Entry 4OIP (X-ray diffraction, 3.40 A resolution); this record covers chains C and D of the 9 polymer chains in the assembly.

== Chain C ==
Name: DNA-directed RNA polymerase subunit beta
Organism: Thermus thermophilus
Notes: EC 2.7.7.6
Reference sequence: Q8RQE9 (RPOB_THET8); residues 1-1119 here = UniProt positions 1-1119
Chain sequence (1119 residues; numbered 1 to 1119; the number before each row is that of its first residue):
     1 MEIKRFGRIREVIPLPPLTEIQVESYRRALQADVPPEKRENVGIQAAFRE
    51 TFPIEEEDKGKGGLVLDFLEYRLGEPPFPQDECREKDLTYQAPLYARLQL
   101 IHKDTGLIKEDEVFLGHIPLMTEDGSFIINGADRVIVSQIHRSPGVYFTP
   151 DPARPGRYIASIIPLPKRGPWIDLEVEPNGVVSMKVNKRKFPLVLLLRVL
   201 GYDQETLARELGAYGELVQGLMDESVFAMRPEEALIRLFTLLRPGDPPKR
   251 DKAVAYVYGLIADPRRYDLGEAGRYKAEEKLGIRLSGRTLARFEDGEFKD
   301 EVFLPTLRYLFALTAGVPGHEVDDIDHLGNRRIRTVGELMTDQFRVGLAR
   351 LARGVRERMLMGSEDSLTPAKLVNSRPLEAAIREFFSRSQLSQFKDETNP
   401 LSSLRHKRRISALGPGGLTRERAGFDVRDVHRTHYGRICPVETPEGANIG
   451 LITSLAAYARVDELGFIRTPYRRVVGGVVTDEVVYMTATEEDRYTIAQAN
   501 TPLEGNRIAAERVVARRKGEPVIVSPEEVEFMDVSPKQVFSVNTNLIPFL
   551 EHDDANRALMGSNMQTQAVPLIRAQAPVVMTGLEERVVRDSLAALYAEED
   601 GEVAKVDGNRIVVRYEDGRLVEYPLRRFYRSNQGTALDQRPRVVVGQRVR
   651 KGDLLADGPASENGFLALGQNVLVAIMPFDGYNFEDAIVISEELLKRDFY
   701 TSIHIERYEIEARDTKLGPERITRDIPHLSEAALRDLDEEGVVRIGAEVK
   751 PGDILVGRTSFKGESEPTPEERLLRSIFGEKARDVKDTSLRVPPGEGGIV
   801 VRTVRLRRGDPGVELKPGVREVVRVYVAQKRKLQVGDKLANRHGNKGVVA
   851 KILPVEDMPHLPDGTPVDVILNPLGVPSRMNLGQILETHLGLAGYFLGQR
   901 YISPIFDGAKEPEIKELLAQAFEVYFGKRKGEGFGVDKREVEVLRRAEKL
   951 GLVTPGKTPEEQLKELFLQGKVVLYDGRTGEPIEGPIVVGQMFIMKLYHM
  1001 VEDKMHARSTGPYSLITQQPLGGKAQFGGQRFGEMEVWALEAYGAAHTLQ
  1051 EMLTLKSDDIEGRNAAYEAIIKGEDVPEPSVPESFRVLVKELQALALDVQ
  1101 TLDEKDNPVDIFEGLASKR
Not modelled in the structure: 57-62, 1119

== Chain D ==
Name: DNA-directed RNA polymerase subunit beta'
Organism: Thermus thermophilus
Notes: EC 2.7.7.6
Reference sequence: Q8RQE8 (RPOC_THET8); numbering as in UniProt (aligned over 1-1524)
Chain sequence (1524 residues; row label = number of the first residue in the row):
     1 MKKEVRKVRIALASPEKIRSWSYGEVEKPETINYRTLKPERDGLFDERIF
    51 GPIKDYECACGKYKRQRFEGKVCERCGVEVTKSIVRRYRMGHIELATPAA
   101 HIWFVKDVPSKIGTLLDLSATELEQVLYFSKYIVLDPKGAILNGVPVEKR
   151 QLLTDEEYRELRYGKQETYPLPPGVDALVKDGEEVVKGQELAPGVVSRLD
   201 GVALYRFPRRVRVEYVKKERAGLRLPLAAWVEKEAYKPGEILAELPEPYL
   251 FRAEEEGVVELKELEEGAFLVLRREDEPVATYFLPVGMTPLVVHGEIVEK
   301 GQPLAEAKGLLRMPRQVRAAQVEAEEEGETVYLTLFLEWTEPKDYRVQPH
   351 MNVVVPEGARVEAGDKIVAAIDPEEEVIAEAEGVVHLHEPASILVVKARV
   401 YPFEDDVEVSTGDRVAPGDVLADGGKVKSDVYGRVEVDLVRNVVRVVESY
   451 DIDARMGAEAIQQLLKELDLEALEKELLEEMKHPSRARRAKARKRLEVVR
   501 AFLDSGNRPEWMILEAVPVLPPDLRPMVQVDGGRFATSDLNDLYRRLINR
   551 NNRLKKLLAQGAPEIIIRNEKRMLQEAVDALLDNGRRGAPVTNPGSDRPL
   601 RSLTDILSGKQGRFRQNLLGKRVDYSGRSVIVVGPQLKLHQCGLPKRMAL
   651 ELFKPFLLKKMEEKGIAPNVKAARRMLERQRDIKDEVWDALEEVIHGKVV
   701 LLNRAPTLHRLGIQAFQPVLVEGQSIQLHPLVCEAFNADFDGDQMAVHVP
   751 LSSFAQAEARIQMLSAHNLLSPASGEPLAKPSRDIILGLYYITQVRKEKK
   801 GAGLEFATPEEALAAHERGEVALNAPIKVAGRETSVGRLKYVFANPDEAL
   851 LAVAHGIVDLQDVVTVRYMGKRLETSPGRILFARIVAEAVEDEKVAWELI
   901 QLDVPQEKNSLKDLVYQAFLRLGMEKTARLLDALKYYGFTFSTTSGITIG
   951 IDDAVIPEEKKQYLEEADRKLLQIEQAYEMGFLTDRERYDQILQLWTETT
  1001 EKVTQAVFKNFEENYPFNPLYVMAQSGARGNPQQIRQLCGLRGLMQKPSG
  1051 ETFEVPVRSSFREGLTVLEYFISSHGARKGGADTALRTADSGYLTRKLVD
  1101 VTHEIVVREADCGTTNYISVPLFQPDEVTRSLRLRKRADIEAGLYGRVLA
  1151 REVEVLGVRLEEGRYLSMDDVHLLIKAAEAGEIQEVPVRSPLTCQTRYGV
  1201 CQKCYGYDLSMARPVSIGEAVGIVAAQSIGEPGTQLTMRTFHTGGVAGAA
  1251 DITQGLPRVIELFEARRPKAKAVISEIDGVVRIEETEEKLSVFVESEGFS
  1301 KEYKLPKEARLLVKDGDYVEAGQPLTRGAIDPHQLLEAKGPEAVERYLVE
  1351 EIQKVYRAQGVKLHDKHIEIVVRQMMKYVEVTDPGDSRLLEGQVLEKWDV
  1401 EALNERLIAEGKTPVAWKPLLMGVTKSALSTKSWLSAASFQNTTHVLTEA
  1451 AIAGKKDELIGLKENVILGRLIPAGTGSDFVRFTQVVDQKTLKAIEEARK
  1501 EAVEAKERPAARRGVKREQPGKQA
Not modelled in the structure: 1-2, 1238-1251, 1503-1524

== Chain C / chain D interface ==
Residue-residue contacts - 387 pairs, chain C then chain D:
  F425(C) - D1083(D)
  F425(C) - L1086(D)  hydrophobic
  R428(C) - R1078(D)  hydrogen bond (backbone-side chain)
  D429(C) - P1048(D)
  D429(C) - R1078(D)
  D429(C) - K1079(D)  salt bridge
  V430(C) - P1048(D)
  V430(C) - S1074(D)
  V430(C) - H1075(D)  hydrogen bond (backbone-side chain)
  V430(C) - R1078(D)
  H431(C) - F1071(D)
  H431(C) - H1075(D)
  R432(C) - F1071(D)
  Y435(C) - F1071(D)
  C439(C) - R1078(D)
  P440(C) - S1074(D)
  P440(C) - R1078(D)  hydrogen bond (backbone-side chain)
  V441(C) - Y1070(D)  hydrophobic
  T443(C) - R1078(D)
  G446(C) - A1085(D)
  I449(C) - R1078(D)
  I449(C) - G1081(D)
  I449(C) - A1082(D)
  G450(C) - R1078(D)
  Q498(C) - V1067(D)
  Q498(C) - L1068(D)
  E520(C) - K1047(D)  salt bridge
  E520(C) - F1053(D)
  P521(C) - V1055(D)  hydrophobic
  P521(C) - L1068(D)  hydrophobic
  P536(C) - V1067(D)  hydrophobic
  V539(C) - V1067(D)  hydrophobic
  F540(C) - Y1070(D)  hydrophobic
  L550(C) - Y1070(D)
  E551(C) - G1064(D)
  E551(C) - L1065(D)  hydrogen bond (backbone-backbone)
  H552(C) - F1061(D)  hydrogen bond (side chain-backbone)
  H552(C) - R1062(D)  hydrogen bond (side chain-backbone)
  H552(C) - E1063(D)
  H552(C) - G1064(D)
  D553(C) - F1061(D)
  D553(C) - Y1070(D)  hydrogen bond (backbone-side chain)
  D554(C) - R1042(D)  salt bridge
  D554(C) - F1061(D)
  D554(C) - Y1070(D)
  A555(C) - Y1070(D)
  A555(C) - A1077(D)  hydrophobic
  N556(C) - A1077(D)
  A558(C) - Y1070(D)
  I676(C) - I947(D)
  I676(C) - T948(D)  hydrogen bond (backbone-side chain)
  M677(C) - T943(D)
  M677(C) - I947(D)
  P678(C) - D784(D)
  P678(C) - S942(D)
  P678(C) - T943(D)
  P678(C) - I947(D)
  F679(C) - T943(D)
  D680(C) - P635(D)
  D680(C) - F939(D)
  D680(C) - T943(D)  hydrogen bond
  G681(C) - V633(D)
  G681(C) - P635(D)
  G681(C) - F939(D)
  Y682(C) - V633(D)
  Y682(C) - P635(D)
  Y682(C) - Q636(D)
  N683(C) - D784(D)
  F684(C) - V633(D)
  F684(C) - P730(D)  hydrophobic
  F684(C) - F740(D)
  F684(C) - S782(D)
  F684(C) - R783(D)
  F684(C) - D784(D)
  E685(C) - F740(D)  hydrogen bond (backbone-backbone)
  E685(C) - R783(D)  salt bridge
  E685(C) - R1029(D)  salt bridge
  A687(C) - V633(D)  hydrophobic
  A687(C) - F740(D)  hydrophobic
  R713(C) - Q529(D)
  R713(C) - G532(D)
  R713(C) - G533(D)
  K716(C) - R35(D)  hydrogen bond (side chain-backbone)
  K716(C) - L37(D)
  R735(C) - R681(D)
  K750(C) - R681(D)
  P751(C) - Q680(D)  hydrogen bond (backbone-backbone)
  D753(C) - R679(D)  salt bridge
  D753(C) - R681(D)  salt bridge
  E764(C) - K54(D)  salt bridge
  E766(C) - E57(D)
  E766(C) - K64(D)
  E766(C) - R65(D)  salt bridge
  P767(C) - R65(D)  hydrogen bond (backbone-side chain)
  P769(C) - R65(D)
  R772(C) - R65(D)
  Q834(C) - Q724(D)  hydrogen bond
  V835(C) - V632(D)  hydrophobic
  V835(C) - S725(D)  hydrogen bond (backbone-side chain)
  G836(C) - V630(D)
  G836(C) - S725(D)  hydrogen bond (backbone-side chain)
  K838(C) - D741(D)
  K846(C) - D741(D)  salt bridge
  G847(C) - F740(D)
  G847(C) - D741(D)
  V848(C) - V630(D)  hydrophobic
  V848(C) - V632(D)  hydrophobic
  V848(C) - F740(D)  hydrogen bond (backbone-backbone)
  V848(C) - G742(D)
  V849(C) - V632(D)
  A850(C) - V632(D)
  N872(C) - D784(D)  hydrogen bond
  P873(C) - I947(D)
  P873(C) - I949(D)  hydrophobic
  L874(C) - R783(D)
  L874(C) - D784(D)
  L874(C) - M1023(D)  hydrophobic
  L874(C) - R1029(D)  hydrogen bond (backbone-side chain)
  P877(C) - M1023(D)  hydrophobic
  P877(C) - R1029(D)
  P877(C) - Q1034(D)
  S878(C) - R1029(D)  hydrogen bond
  S878(C) - Q1034(D)
  R879(C) - R1029(D)
  M880(C) - Q1034(D)
  M880(C) - Q1037(D)
  L882(C) - L1038(D)  hydrophobic
  L882(C) - F1061(D)
  L882(C) - R1062(D)
  I885(C) - I949(D)
  I885(C) - G950(D)
  I885(C) - I951(D)
  L886(C) - I951(D)  hydrophobic
  H889(C) - G950(D)
  H889(C) - I951(D)  hydrogen bond (side chain-backbone)
  F906(C) - L1065(D)
  F906(C) - T1066(D)
  F906(C) - V1067(D)
  F906(C) - Y1070(D)  hydrophobic
  E911(C) - I951(D)
  E911(C) - R1062(D)  salt bridge
  K915(C) - D952(D)  salt bridge
  R945(C) - D859(D)  salt bridge
  R946(C) - Y791(D)  hydrogen bond
  R946(C) - R796(D)
  R946(C) - D859(D)  salt bridge
  R946(C) - Q861(D)
  K949(C) - R796(D)
  K949(C) - E798(D)  salt bridge
  L950(C) - F1017(D)  hydrophobic
  Q969(C) - D952(D)
  K971(C) - D953(D)  salt bridge
  I983(C) - T944(D)
  I983(C) - G946(D)
  E984(C) - Y791(D)  hydrogen bond
  E984(C) - T944(D)  hydrogen bond (backbone-backbone)
  E984(C) - S945(D)
  G985(C) - S945(D)
  G985(C) - G946(D)
  P986(C) - T948(D)
  I987(C) - G946(D)
  V988(C) - T948(D)  hydrogen bond (backbone-side chain)
  V988(C) - I949(D)
  V988(C) - G950(D)
  V1001(C) - S629(D)
  V1001(C) - Q724(D)
  V1001(C) - S725(D)
  E1002(C) - Q724(D)
  K1004(C) - V630(D)
  K1004(C) - Q744(D)  hydrogen bond
  M1005(C) - R628(D)
  M1005(C) - S629(D)
  M1005(C) - M648(D)  hydrophobic
  M1005(C) - Q724(D)
  H1006(C) - G627(D)
  H1006(C) - R628(D)  hydrogen bond (backbone-backbone)
  H1006(C) - M648(D)
  A1007(C) - S626(D)
  A1007(C) - G627(D)
  A1007(C) - M648(D)
  A1007(C) - E651(D)
  R1008(C) - D624(D)  salt bridge
  R1008(C) - Y625(D)  hydrogen bond (backbone-backbone)
  R1008(C) - S626(D)  hydrogen bond (backbone-backbone)
  R1008(C) - E651(D)
  R1008(C) - L652(D)
  S1009(C) - D624(D)
  S1009(C) - Y625(D)  hydrogen bond (backbone-backbone)
  S1009(C) - E651(D)  hydrogen bond (backbone-side chain)
  T1010(C) - D624(D)
  Y1013(C) - D624(D)  hydrogen bond
  L1015(C) - R87(D)
  L1015(C) - V528(D)  hydrophobic
  I1016(C) - R87(D)  hydrogen bond (backbone-side chain)
  I1016(C) - L524(D)
  I1016(C) - P526(D)
  T1017(C) - R613(D)
  T1017(C) - N617(D)
  Q1018(C) - R87(D)
  Q1019(C) - N617(D)  hydrogen bond (side chain-backbone)
  Q1019(C) - K621(D)
  Q1019(C) - R622(D)
  P1020(C) - R622(D)
  P1020(C) - D624(D)
  L1021(C) - R622(D)
  G1022(C) - R622(D)
  F1027(C) - E651(D)
  G1029(C) - R622(D)  hydrogen bond (backbone-side chain)
  G1029(C) - V623(D)
  G1029(C) - S626(D)
  Q1030(C) - R622(D)
  Q1030(C) - V623(D)  hydrogen bond (backbone-backbone)
  Q1030(C) - S626(D)  hydrogen bond (backbone-side chain)
  Q1030(C) - G627(D)
  Q1030(C) - R628(D)  hydrogen bond
  R1031(C) - R615(D)
  R1031(C) - Q616(D)  hydrogen bond (side chain-backbone)
  R1031(C) - G620(D)
  R1031(C) - R622(D)
  F1032(C) - G620(D)
  F1032(C) - K621(D)  hydrogen bond (backbone-backbone)
  F1032(C) - I713(D)  hydrophobic
  F1032(C) - H748(D)
  E1034(C) - R615(D)  salt bridge
  E1034(C) - L619(D)
  E1034(C) - R1096(D)  salt bridge
  M1035(C) - T707(D)
  E1036(C) - N703(D)
  E1036(C) - T707(D)  hydrogen bond
  E1036(C) - I713(D)
  V1037(C) - L619(D)
  W1038(C) - R1096(D)
  W1038(C) - V1099(D)
  W1038(C) - I1223(D)
  W1038(C) - Q1227(D)  hydrogen bond (backbone-side chain)
  A1039(C) - T707(D)
  A1039(C) - R710(D)
  A1039(C) - I713(D)  hydrophobic
  A1039(C) - Q1227(D)
  L1040(C) - M763(D)  hydrophobic
  E1041(C) - A1220(D)
  E1041(C) - I1223(D)
  E1041(C) - L1462(D)
  E1041(C) - V1466(D)
  A1042(C) - R710(D)  hydrogen bond (backbone-side chain)
  A1042(C) - I1223(D)  hydrophobic
  A1042(C) - V1224(D)  hydrophobic
  A1042(C) - Q1227(D)
  Y1043(C) - R710(D)  hydrogen bond (side chain-backbone)
  Y1043(C) - L711(D)
  Y1043(C) - I713(D)  hydrogen bond (side chain-backbone)
  Y1043(C) - Q714(D)
  Y1043(C) - Q762(D)
  Y1043(C) - M763(D)  hydrophobic
  Y1043(C) - N768(D)
  G1044(C) - Q762(D)
  G1044(C) - A1474(D)
  G1044(C) - G1475(D)
  G1044(C) - T1476(D)  hydrogen bond (backbone-backbone)
  A1045(C) - E758(D)
  A1045(C) - Q762(D)
  A1046(C) - E758(D)  hydrogen bond (backbone-side chain)
  A1046(C) - L1471(D)  hydrophobic
  A1046(C) - I1472(D)  hydrophobic
  A1046(C) - A1474(D)
  A1046(C) - T1476(D)  hydrogen bond (backbone-side chain)
  A1046(C) - G1477(D)
  H1047(C) - F754(D)
  H1047(C) - E758(D)  salt bridge
  H1047(C) - L1471(D)
  H1047(C) - T1476(D)
  T1048(C) - L701(D)
  T1048(C) - A755(D)
  T1048(C) - E758(D)  hydrogen bond
  L1049(C) - I1472(D)  hydrophobic
  Q1050(C) - G1469(D)
  Q1050(C) - R1470(D)
  Q1050(C) - L1471(D)  hydrogen bond (side chain-backbone)
  E1051(C) - V749(D)
  E1051(C) - P750(D)
  E1051(C) - L751(D)  hydrogen bond (side chain-backbone)
  E1051(C) - S752(D)  hydrogen bond (side chain-backbone)
  E1051(C) - A755(D)
  M1052(C) - V623(D)
  L1053(C) - K621(D)
  L1053(C) - V1466(D)
  T1054(C) - G1469(D)
  K1056(C) - V623(D)
  K1056(C) - D624(D)  hydrogen bond (side chain-backbone)
  K1056(C) - Y625(D)
  K1056(C) - V749(D)
  K1056(C) - L751(D)
  S1057(C) - K621(D)
  S1057(C) - R622(D)  hydrogen bond (side chain-backbone)
  S1057(C) - V623(D)
  D1058(C) - K621(D)
  Y1067(C) - Y625(D)
  Y1067(C) - P655(D)  hydrophobic
  Y1067(C) - L658(D)
  Y1067(C) - R674(D)  hydrogen bond
  I1070(C) - P655(D)  hydrophobic
  I1070(C) - F656(D)  hydrophobic
  I1070(C) - K659(D)
  I1070(C) - L751(D)  hydrophobic
  I1071(C) - P655(D)  hydrophobic
  I1071(C) - K659(D)
  K1072(C) - K659(D)  hydrogen bond (backbone-side chain)
  G1073(C) - K659(D)
  D1075(C) - S753(D)  hydrogen bond
  V1076(C) - S752(D)
  P1082(C) - L1468(D)
  E1083(C) - R87(D)  salt bridge
  E1083(C) - Y88(D)  hydrogen bond
  S1084(C) - N617(D)
  S1084(C) - L618(D)
  F1085(C) - L1468(D)  hydrophobic
  R1086(C) - Y88(D)
  V1087(C) - R87(D)
  V1087(C) - L524(D)  hydrophobic
  V1087(C) - R613(D)
  L1088(C) - L607(D)  hydrophobic
  L1088(C) - F614(D)  hydrophobic
  K1090(C) - Y88(D)  hydrogen bond (side chain-backbone)
  K1090(C) - M90(D)
  K1090(C) - L520(D)
  K1090(C) - L524(D)
  E1091(C) - L520(D)
  E1091(C) - I606(D)
  E1091(C) - L607(D)
  E1091(C) - R613(D)  salt bridge
  L1092(C) - L607(D)  hydrophobic
  L1092(C) - L1447(D)  hydrophobic
  Q1093(C) - W21(D)
  Q1093(C) - M90(D)
  Q1093(C) - P518(D)
  A1094(C) - M90(D)
  A1094(C) - P518(D)  hydrophobic
  A1094(C) - L520(D)  hydrophobic
  A1094(C) - L582(D)
  A1094(C) - L603(D)
  L1095(C) - H101(D)  hydrogen bond (backbone-side chain)
  L1095(C) - W103(D)  hydrophobic
  L1095(C) - L582(D)  hydrophobic
  L1095(C) - L603(D)  hydrophobic
  L1095(C) - L607(D)  hydrophobic
  A1096(C) - A13(D)  hydrogen bond (backbone-backbone)
  A1096(C) - L514(D)  hydrophobic
  L1097(C) - I10(D)  hydrophobic
  L1097(C) - A11(D)
  L1097(C) - W21(D)
  L1097(C) - W103(D)  hydrophobic
  L1097(C) - A1451(D)  hydrophobic
  D1098(C) - R9(D)
  D1098(C) - I10(D)
  D1098(C) - A11(D)  hydrogen bond (backbone-backbone)
  D1098(C) - W21(D)
  V1099(C) - V8(D)  hydrophobic
  V1099(C) - R9(D)
  Q1100(C) - V8(D)
  Q1100(C) - R9(D)  hydrogen bond (backbone-backbone)
  T1101(C) - V5(D)
  T1101(C) - K7(D)
  T1101(C) - V8(D)
  L1102(C) - V5(D)
  L1102(C) - R6(D)  hydrogen bond (backbone-backbone)
  L1102(C) - K7(D)  hydrogen bond (backbone-backbone)
  L1102(C) - R9(D)
  D1103(C) - E4(D)
  D1103(C) - K7(D)
  E1104(C) - R6(D)
  E1104(C) - K7(D)
  D1106(C) - K7(D)  salt bridge
  D1106(C) - K1456(D)  salt bridge
  V1109(C) - V5(D)  hydrophobic
  F1112(C) - Y88(D)  hydrophobic
  L1115(C) - Y23(D)  hydrogen bond (backbone-side chain)
  L1115(C) - K82(D)
  L1115(C) - I84(D)  hydrophobic
  L1115(C) - V85(D)  hydrophobic
  L1115(C) - R89(D)  hydrogen bond (backbone-side chain)
  A1116(C) - Y23(D)
  A1116(C) - Y88(D)
  S1117(C) - Y23(D)  hydrogen bond (backbone-side chain)
  K1118(C) - R19(D)
  K1118(C) - S20(D)
  K1118(C) - S22(D)  hydrogen bond (side chain-backbone)
  K1118(C) - Y23(D)
Interface residues without a listed pair, chain C (184 interface residues in all): H434, V514, R516, D686, A732, A733, E748, G752, T768, V876, G951, R978, G1011, G1033, I1060, G1114
Interface residues without a listed pair, chain D (202 interface residues in all): K3, L12, K17, I18, P521, D523, D531, Y544, T604, I631, P645, K654, V670, E678, P706, L708, H709, C733, D739, A746, L787, T940, Y1015, L1020, A1028, G1030, T1095, E1219, I1467

== In short ==
184 residues of chain C face 202 of chain D across their interface; the contacts include 69 hydrogen bonds and
24 salt bridges. Polar pairs include D429(C)-K1079(D), E520(C)-K1047(D) and D554(C)-R1042(D).
Chain C is DNA-directed RNA polymerase subunit beta and chain D is DNA-directed RNA polymerase subunit beta',
both from Thermus thermophilus; the structure, Crystal structure of Thermus thermophilus transcription
initiation complex soaked with GE23077, ATP, and CMPcPP, was determined by X-ray diffraction (same publication
as 4MQ9, 4OIN, 4OIO, 4OIQ and 4OIR).
